Entry 6Y0C (electron microscopy, 3.20 A resolution); this record covers chains B and IN1 of the 4 polymer chains in the assembly.

== Chain B ==
Name: RNA-directed RNA polymerase catalytic subunit
Source organism: Influenza C virus (C/Johannesburg/1/66)
Notes: EC 2.7.7.48
UniProt: Q9IMP4 (RDRP_INCJH); numbering as in UniProt (aligned over 1-754)
Amino-acid sequence (754 residues; row label = number of the first residue in the row):
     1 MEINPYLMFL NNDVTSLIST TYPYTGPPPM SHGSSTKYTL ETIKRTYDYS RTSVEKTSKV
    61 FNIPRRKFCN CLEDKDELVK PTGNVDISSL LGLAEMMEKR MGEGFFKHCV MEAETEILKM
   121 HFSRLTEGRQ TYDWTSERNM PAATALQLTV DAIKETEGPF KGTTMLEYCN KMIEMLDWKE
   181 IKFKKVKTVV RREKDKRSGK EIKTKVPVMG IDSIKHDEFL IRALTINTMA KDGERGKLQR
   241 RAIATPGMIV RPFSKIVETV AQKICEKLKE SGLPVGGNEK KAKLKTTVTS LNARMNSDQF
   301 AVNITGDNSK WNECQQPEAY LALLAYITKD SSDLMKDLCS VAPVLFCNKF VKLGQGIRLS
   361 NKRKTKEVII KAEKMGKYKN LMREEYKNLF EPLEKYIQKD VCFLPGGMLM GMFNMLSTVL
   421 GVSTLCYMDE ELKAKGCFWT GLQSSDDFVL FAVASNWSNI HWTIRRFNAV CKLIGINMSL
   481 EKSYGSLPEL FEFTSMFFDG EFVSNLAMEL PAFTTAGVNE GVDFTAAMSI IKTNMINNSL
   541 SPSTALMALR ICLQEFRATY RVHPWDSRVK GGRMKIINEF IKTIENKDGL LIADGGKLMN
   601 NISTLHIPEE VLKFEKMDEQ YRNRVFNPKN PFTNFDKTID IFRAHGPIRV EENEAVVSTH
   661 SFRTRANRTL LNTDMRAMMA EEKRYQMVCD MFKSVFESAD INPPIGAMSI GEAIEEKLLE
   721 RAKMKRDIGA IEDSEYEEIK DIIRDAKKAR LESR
Unresolved in the structure: 30-34, 187-210, 232-241, 634-652, 665-674
UniProt features mapped onto this chain:
  - region: Arg251 to Glu258 (Promoter-binding site)
  - motif (Nuclear localization signal): Val189 to Arg197, Lys205 to Glu218

== Chain IN1 ==
Molecule: 47-nt RNA strand
Sequence (47 nucleotides; numbered 1 to 47; the number before each row is that of its first residue):
     1 AGUAGAAACA AGGGUAUUUU UCUUUACUAG UCUACCCUGC UUUUGCU
Unresolved in the structure: 15-35, 39-41, 45-47

== How chain B and chain IN1 interact ==
Residue-residue contacts - 14 pairs, chain B then chain IN1:
  Ser35(B) - A7(IN1)  sugar contact
  Lys37(B) - A7(IN1)  phosphate contact
  Gln355(B) - A8(IN1)  phosphate contact
  Arg358(B) - A8(IN1)  hydrogen bond to the phosphate
  Arg358(B) - C9(IN1)  salt bridge to the phosphate
  Glu367(B) - A10(IN1)  base contact
  Gln554(B) - U44(IN1)  sugar contact
  Ala558(B) - U44(IN1)  base contact
  Arg561(B) - U43(IN1)  salt bridge to the phosphate
  His563(B) - U44(IN1)  sugar contact
  Val569(B) - U43(IN1)  sugar contact
  Val569(B) - U44(IN1)  phosphate contact
  Lys570(B) - U43(IN1)  hydrogen bond to the base
  Gly571(B) - U43(IN1)  base contact
Also at the interface, not in a pair above, chain B (14 interface residues in all): Pro29, Gly572
Also at the interface, not in a pair above, chain IN1 (8 interface residues in all): G5, A6

== Summary ==
14 residues of chain B face 8 of chain IN1 across their interface; the contacts include 2 hydrogen bonds and 2
salt bridges. Polar contacts include Lys570(B)-U43(IN1), Arg358(B)-A8(IN1) and Arg358(B)-C9(IN1).
Here chain B is RNA-directed RNA polymerase catalytic subunit (Influenza C virus (C/Johannesburg/1/66)) and
chain IN1 is a 47-nt RNA strand. Entry 6Y0C (Influenza C virus polymerase in complex with human ANP32A -
Subclass 2) was determined by electron microscopy, deposited together with 6XZD, 6XZG, 6XZP, 6XZQ and 6XZR.
